Entry 4NXM (X-ray diffraction, 3.65 A resolution); this record covers chains A and H of the 21 polymer chains in the assembly.

[Chain A]
Molecule: 16S rRNA
From: Thermus thermophilus
Sequence (1522 nucleotides; each row starts with the number of its first residue; note: 42 numbers in that range are skipped by the numbering (no residue carries them; nothing is unmodelled there); a row labelled like 190A-190L holds insertion residues (190A, then the next letters in order); numbering starts at 0):
     0 UUUGUUGGAG AGUUUGAUCC UGGCUCAGGG UGAACGCUGG CGGCGUGCCU AAGACAUGCA
    60 AGUCGUGCGG G
    73 CCGCGGGGUU UU
    88 ACUCCG
    95 UGGUC
   101 AGCGGCGGAC GGGUGAGUAA CGCGUGGGU
  129A G
   130 ACCUACCCGG AAGAGGGGGA CAACCCGGGG AAACUCGGGC UAAUCCCCCA UGUGGACCCG
   190 C
190A-190L CCCUUGGGGUGU
   191 GUCCAAAGGG CUUU
   216 GCCCGCUUCC GGAUGGGCCC GCGUCCCAUC AGCUAGUUGG UGGGGUAAUG GCCCACCAAG
   276 GCGACGACGG GUAGCCGGUC UGAGAGGAUG GCCGGCCACA GGGGCACUGA GACACGGGCC
   336 CCACUCCUAC GGGAGGCAGC AGUUAGGAAU CUUCCGCAAU GGGCGCAAGC CUGACGGAGC
   396 GACGCCGCUU GGAGGAAGAA GCCCUUCGGG GUGUAAACUC CUGAA
   442 CCCGGGACGA AACCCCCGAC GA
   474 GGGGACUGAC GGUACCGGG
   494 GUAAUAGCGC CGGCCAACUC CGUGCCAGCA GCCGCGGUAA UACGGAGGGC GCGAGCGUUA
   554 CCCGGAUUCA CUGGGCGUAA AGGGCGUGUA GGCGGCCUGG GGCGUCCCAU GUGAAAGACC
   614 ACGGCUCAAC CGUGGGGGAG CGUGGGAUAC GCUCAGGCUA GACGGUGGGA GAGGGUGGUG
   674 GAAUUCCCGG AGUAGCGGUG AAAUGCGCAG AUACCGGGAG GAACGCCGAU GGCGAAGGCA
   734 GCCACCUGGU CCACCCGUGA CGCUGAGGCG CGAAAGCGUG GGGAGCAAAC CGGAUUAGAU
   794 ACCCGGGUAG UCCACGCCCU AAACGAUGCG CGCUAGGUCU CUGGGUCU
   848 CCUGGGGGCC GAAGCUAACG CGUUAAGCGC GCCGCCUGGG GAGUACGGCC GCAAGGCUGA
   908 AACUCAAAGG AAUUGACGGG GGCCCGCACA AGCGGUGGAG CAUGUGGUUU AAUUCGAAGX
   968 AACGCGAAGA ACCUUACCAG GCCUUGACAU GCUAGG
 1003A G
  1004 AACCCGGGUG AAAGCCUGGG GUGCCCC
1030A-1030D GCGA
  1031 GGGGAGCCCU AGCACAGGUG CUGCAUGGCC GUCGUCAGCU CGUGCCGUGA GGUGUUGGGU
  1091 UAAGUCCCGC AACGAGCGCA ACCCCCGCCG UUAGUUGCCA GCGGUUCGGC CGGGCACUCU
  1151 AACGGGACUG CCCGCGAAA
  1171 GCGGGAGGAA GGAGGGGACG ACGUCUGGUC AGCAUGGCCC UUACGGCCUG GGCGACACAC
  1231 GUGCUACAAU GCCCACUACA AAGCGAUGCC ACCCGGCAAC GGGGAGCUAA UCGCAAAAAG
  1291 GUGGGCCCAG UUCGGAUUGG GGUCUGCAAC CCGACCCCAU GAAGCCGGAA UCGCUAGUAA
  1351 UCGCGGAUCA G
 1361A C
  1362 CAUGCCGCGG UGAAUACGUU CCCGGGCCUU GUACACACXG CCXGUXACGC CAUGGGAGCG
  1422 GGCUCUACCC GAAGUCGCCG GG
  1446 AGCCUACGGG
  1459 CAGGCGCCGA GGGUAGGGCC CGUGACUGGG GCGAAGUCGU AACAAGGUAG CUGUACCGGA
  1519 AGGUGCGGCU GGAUCCACUC CUUUCU
Disordered / not traced: 0-4, 1534-1538
Modified positions: PSU (pseudouridine-5'-monophosphate) at position 516, M2G (N2-dimethylguanosine-5'-monophosphate) at position 966, 5MC (5-methylcytidine-5'-monophosphate) at position 967, 2MG (2N-methylguanosine-5'-monophosphate) at position 1207, 5MC (5-methylcytidine-5'-monophosphate) at position 1400, 4OC (4n,o2'-methylcytidine-5'-monophosphate) at position 1402, 5MC (5-methylcytidine-5'-monophosphate) at position 1404, 5MC (5-methylcytidine-5'-monophosphate) at position 1407, UR3 (3-methyluridine-5'-monophoshate) at position 1498, MA6 (6N-dimethyladenosine-5'-monophoshate) at position 1518, MA6 (6N-dimethyladenosine-5'-monophoshate) at position 1519, PSU (pseudouridine-5'-monophosphate) at position 1540, PSU (pseudouridine-5'-monophosphate) at position 1541
Ion coordination: Mg2+ site 1 near U5 (its only coordinating residue here); Mg2+ site 2: G11, U12, G22; Mg2+ site 3 near G21 (its only coordinating residue here); Mg2+ site 4: C48, G115; Mg2+ site 5 near A59 (its only coordinating residue here); Mg2+ site 6: G61, G105; Mg2+ site 7 near C89 (its only coordinating residue here); Mg2+ site 8 near C92 (its only coordinating residue here); Mg2+ site 9 near U98 (its only coordinating residue here); Mg2+ site 10 near G107 (its only coordinating residue here); Mg2+ site 11 near G113 (its only coordinating residue here); Mg2+ site 12 near G117 (its only coordinating residue here); 99 more Mg2+ sites not listed

[Chain H]
Protein: ribosomal protein S8
From: Thermus thermophilus
UniProtKB: Q5SHQ2 (RS8_THET8); numbering as in UniProt (aligned over 1-138)
Sequence (138 residues; numbered 1 to 138; the number before each row is that of its first residue):
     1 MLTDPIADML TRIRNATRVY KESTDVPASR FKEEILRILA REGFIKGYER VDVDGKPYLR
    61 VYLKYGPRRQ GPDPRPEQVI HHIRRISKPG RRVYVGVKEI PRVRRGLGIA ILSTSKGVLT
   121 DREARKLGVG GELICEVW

[Interface between chain A and chain H]
Contacting residue pairs - 67 pairs, chain A then chain H:
  C564(A) with Arg-91(H), hydrogen bond to the sugar
  C586(A) with Pro-89(H), phosphate contact; Gly-90(H), sugar contact
  G587(A) with Thr-3(H), sugar contact; Pro-89(H), phosphate contact; Arg-92(H), salt bridge to the phosphate
  G588(A) with Pro-5(H), phosphate contact
  C589(A) with Pro-5(H), phosphate contact; Ala-28(H), phosphate contact; Ser-29(H), phosphate contact
  C590(A) with Ser-29(H), phosphate contact; Arg-30(H), hydrogen bond to the phosphate
  U591(A) with Arg-30(H), salt bridge to the phosphate
  G597(A) with Tyr-94(H), hydrogen bond to the base
  U598(A) with Tyr-94(H), phosphate contact
  C599(A) with Val-95(H), sugar contact; Gly-96(H), phosphate contact; Ser-115(H), base contact; Val-129(H), sugar contact; Gly-130(H), hydrogen bond to the sugar
  C600(A) with Gly-96(H), phosphate contact; Val-97(H), hydrogen bond to the phosphate; Gly-128(H), sugar contact
  A640(A) with Ser-115(H), hydrogen bond to the sugar
  U641(A) with Ser-115(H), sugar contact
  A642(A) with Ser-113(H), hydrogen bond to the base; Thr-114(H), hydrogen bond to the base; Ser-115(H), base contact; Val-118(H), sugar contact
  C643(A) with Phe-31(H), sugar contact; Arg-92(H), sugar contact; Ser-113(H), sugar contact; Glu-132(H), hydrogen bond to the sugar
  G644(A) with Arg-92(H), sugar contact
  U652(A) with Lys-56(H), phosphate contact
  A653(A) with Lys-56(H), salt bridge to the phosphate
  G654(A) with Met-1(H), hydrogen bond to the sugar
  A753(A) with Met-1(H), base contact
  G755(A) with Met-1(H), sugar contact
  G823(A) with Thr-3(H), base contact
  C824(A) with Met-1(H), sugar contact; Leu-2(H), sugar contact
  G825(A) with Asp-8(H), hydrogen bond to the sugar; Thr-11(H), base contact; Arg-12(H), hydrogen bond to the sugar
  C826(A) with Arg-12(H), sugar contact; Asn-15(H), hydrogen bond to the base
  U827(A) with Asn-15(H), sugar contact; Val-19(H), sugar contact
  A828(A) with Lys-21(H), salt bridge to the phosphate
  A860(A) with Arg-18(H), sugar contact; Arg-75(H), phosphate contact
  G861(A) with Arg-75(H), salt bridge to the phosphate
  G874(A) with Asn-15(H), base contact
  C875(A) with Thr-11(H), base contact; Arg-14(H), hydrogen bond to the sugar; Asn-15(H), hydrogen bond to the base
  G876(A) with Ala-7(H), sugar contact; Thr-11(H), hydrogen bond to the sugar; Arg-14(H), salt bridge to the phosphate
  C877(A) with Thr-3(H), hydrogen bond to the sugar; Asp-4(H), sugar contact; Lys-88(H), phosphate contact
  G878(A) with Thr-3(H), sugar contact; Lys-88(H), phosphate contact; Pro-89(H), phosphate contact
  C879(A) with Gly-90(H), phosphate contact
Also at the interface, not in a pair above, chain A (36 interface residues in all): A859
Also at the interface, not in a pair above, chain H (42 interface residues in all): Lys-32, Pro-57, Lys-98, Gly-117, Gly-131

[In short]
36 residues of chain A face 42 of chain H across their interface; the contacts include 17 hydrogen bonds and 6
salt bridges. Among the polar pairs are G597(A)/Tyr-94(H), A642(A)/Ser-113(H) and A642(A)/Thr-114(H). G11(A),
U12(A) and G22(A) form the Mg2+ site 2.
Chain A is 16S rRNA and chain H is ribosomal protein S8, both from Thermus thermophilus; the structure,
Crystal Structure of the 30S ribosomal subunit from a GidB (RsmG) mutant of Thermus thermophilus (HB8), was
determined by X-ray diffraction.
